PDB entry 6MFP | X-ray diffraction, 3.00 A resolution | chains H and L of the 4 polymer chains in the assembly

== Chain H ==
Protein: DH677.3 Fab heavy chain
From: Homo sapiens
Notes: antibody fragment or engineered binder
Sequence (228 residues; each row starts with the number of its first residue; a row labelled like 82A-82C holds insertion residues (82A, then the next letters in order)):
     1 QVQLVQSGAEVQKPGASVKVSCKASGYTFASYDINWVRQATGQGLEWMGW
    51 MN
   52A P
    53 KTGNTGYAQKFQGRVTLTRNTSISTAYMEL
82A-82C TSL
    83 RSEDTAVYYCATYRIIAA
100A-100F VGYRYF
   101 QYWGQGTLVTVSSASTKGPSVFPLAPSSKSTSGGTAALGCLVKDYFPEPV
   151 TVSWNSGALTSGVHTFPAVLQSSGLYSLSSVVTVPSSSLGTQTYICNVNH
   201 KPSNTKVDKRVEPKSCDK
Disordered / not traced: 128-131, 215-218
Cystine bridges: Cys22-Cys92, Cys140-Cys196
Covalent attachments: N-acetylglucosamine (NAG) linked to Asn72

== Chain L ==
Protein: DH677.3 Fab light chain
From: Homo sapiens
Notes: antibody fragment or engineered binder
Sequence (214 residues; numbered 1 to 214; the number before each row is that of its first residue):
     1 DIQLTQSPSSLSASVGDSVTITCRASQGFGNYLAWYQQRPGKVPEVLIYA
    51 ATTLQSGVPSRFSGSGSGTDFTLTISSLQPEDVATYYCQKYNSAPFTFGQ
   101 GTRLEIKRTVAAPSVFIFPPSDEQLKSGTASVVCLLNNFYPREAKVQWKV
   151 DNALQSGNSQESVTEQDSKDSTYSLSSTLTLSKADYEKHKVYACEVTHQG
   201 LSSPVTKSFNRGEC
Disordered / not traced: 214
Cystine bridges: Cys23-Cys88, Cys134-Cys194

== How chain H and chain L interact ==
Contacting residue pairs - 67 pairs, chain H then chain L:
  Asn35(H) with Phe96(L)
  Val37(H) with Phe98(L), hydrophobic
  Gln39(H) with Gln38(L), hydrogen bond; Tyr87(L), hydrogen bond
  Gly44(H) with Tyr87(L)
  Leu45(H) with Tyr87(L); Phe98(L)
  Trp47(H) with Pro95(L), hydrophobic; Phe96(L); Phe98(L)
  Trp50(H) with Ala94(L)
  Tyr91(H) with Gln38(L), hydrogen bond
  Tyr95(H) with Phe96(L)
  Arg96(H) with Tyr49(L), hydrogen bond
  Gly100B(H) with Tyr32(L); Tyr91(L)
  Arg100D(H) with Tyr91(L); Asn92(L); Ser93(L); Phe96(L)
  Tyr100E(H) with Ala34(L), hydrophobic; Tyr36(L); Val46(L), hydrophobic; Tyr49(L); Gln55(L), hydrogen bond; Tyr91(L), hydrophobic
  Phe100F(H) with Tyr36(L), hydrogen bond (backbone-side chain); Val46(L); Gln89(L)
  Gln101(H) with Val46(L); Gln55(L)
  Trp103(H) with Tyr36(L); Pro44(L); Phe98(L), hydrophobic
  Gly104(H) with Val43(L)
  Val121(H) with Glu123(L)
  Phe122(H) with Glu123(L); Gln124(L)
  Pro123(H) with Ser121(L)
  Leu124(H) with Phe118(L), hydrophobic
  Ala125(H) with Phe118(L)
  Ser132(H) with Phe116(L)
  Gly133(H) with Phe116(L)
  Thr135(H) with Phe116(L)
  Ala136(H) with Phe116(L)
  Ala137(H) with Phe116(L), hydrophobic; Phe118(L)
  Leu138(H) with Phe118(L), hydrophobic
  Leu141(H) with Ser131(L); Val133(L), hydrophobic
  Lys143(H) with Gln124(L); Thr180(L)
  His164(H) with Asn137(L); Asn138(L); Ser174(L), hydrogen bond
  Phe166(H) with Ser162(L); Ser174(L); Leu175(L); Ser176(L)
  Pro167(H) with Ser162(L), hydrogen bond (backbone-side chain); Val163(L)
  Val169(H) with Glu161(L); Ser162(L)
  Val181(H) with Leu135(L), hydrophobic
  Lys209(H) with Glu123(L), salt bridge
  Lys214(H) with Ser121(L); Asp122(L)
Other interface residues (no listed pair), chain H (46 interface residues in all): Tyr100C, Gln105, Ser127, Gly139, Leu170, Gln171, Ser172, Ser179, Thr183
Other interface residues (no listed pair), chain L (47 interface residues in all): Lys42, Gly99, Gln100, Val115, Ile117, Pro119, Pro120, Thr129, Gln160, Thr164, Asp167

== Overview ==
Chain H and chain L form an interface of 46 and 47 residues respectively; the contacts include 8 hydrogen
bonds and 1 salt bridge. Polar contacts include Lys209(H)-Glu123(L), Gln39(H)-Gln38(L) and Gln39(H)-Tyr87(L).
N-acetylglucosamine is covalently linked to Asn72(H).
Chain H is DH677.3 Fab heavy chain and chain L is DH677.3 Fab light chain, both from Homo sapiens; the
structure, Crystal Structure of the RV305 C1-C2 specific ADCC potent antibody DH677.3 Fab in complex with
HIV-1 ..., was determined by X-ray diffraction.
